9H6D - chains A and C of the 4 polymer chains in the assembly; structure by X-ray diffraction, 3.15 A resolution.

[Chain A (and C)]
Molecule: tRNA(fMet)-specific endonuclease VapC
Organism: Escherichia coli KLY
Notes: EC 3.1.-.-; chain C of this document is another copy of the same molecule, construct and numbering; everything in this record applies to it too
UniProt: Q84A22 (Q84A22_ECOLX); residues 1-132 here = UniProt positions 1-132
Sequence (132 residues; row label = number of the first residue in the row):
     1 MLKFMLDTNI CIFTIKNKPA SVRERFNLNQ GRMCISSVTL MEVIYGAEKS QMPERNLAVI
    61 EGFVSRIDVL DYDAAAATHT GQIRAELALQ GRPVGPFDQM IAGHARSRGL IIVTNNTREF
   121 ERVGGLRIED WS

[How chain A and chain C interact]
Pairs across the interface (48):
  Ser37(A) with Tyr72(C), hydrogen bond (side chain-backbone); Asp73(C); Ala74(C); Ala77(C)
  Leu40(A) with Ala74(C), hydrophobic; Ala77(C), hydrophobic; Thr78(C)
  Met41(A) with Tyr72(C); Ala77(C); Thr80(C); Gly81(C); Arg84(C), hydrogen bond
  Ile44(A) with Thr78(C)
  Tyr45(A) with Gly81(C); Arg84(C); Ala85(C); Ala88(C)
  Glu48(A) with Gln82(C); Ala85(C)
  Lys49(A) with Ala85(C)
  Asp71(A) with Tyr72(C); Asp73(C); Ala74(C)
  Tyr72(A) with Ser37(C), hydrogen bond (backbone-side chain); Asp71(C); Tyr72(C), hydrogen bond (backbone-backbone)
  Asp73(A) with Asp71(C)
  Ala74(A) with Leu40(C), hydrophobic; Asp71(C)
  Ala77(A) with Ser37(C); Leu40(C), hydrophobic; Met41(C)
  Thr78(A) with Ile44(C)
  Thr80(A) with Met41(C)
  Gly81(A) with Met41(C); Ile44(C); Tyr45(C)
  Gln82(A) with Glu48(C)
  Arg84(A) with Met41(C), hydrogen bond; Glu42(C), salt bridge; Tyr45(C); Phe97(C)
  Ala85(A) with Tyr45(C)
  Phe97(A) with Arg84(C); Met100(C), hydrophobic
  Met100(A) with Met41(C), hydrophobic; Phe97(C), hydrophobic; Met100(C), hydrophobic
Interface residues without a listed pair, chain A (24 interface residues in all): Glu42, Val69, Ala88, Pro96
Interface residues without a listed pair, chain C (24 interface residues in all): Val38, Lys49, Pro96

[In short]
The chain A/chain C interface involves 24 residues from each chain, with 5 hydrogen bonds and 1 salt bridge.
Among the polar pairs are Arg84(A)-Glu42(C), Ser37(A)-Tyr72(C) and Met41(A)-Arg84(C).
Chain A and chain C are both tRNA(fMet)-specific endonuclease VapC (Escherichia coli KLY); the structure,
Crystal structure of the E. coli F-plasmid VapBC toxin-antitoxin complex (VapB V5E), was determined by X-ray
diffraction (same publication as 9H6A, 9H6B and 9H6C).
